Entry 3KHH (X-ray diffraction, 2.70 A resolution); this record covers chains A and E of the 3 polymer chains in the assembly.

== Chain A ==
Protein: DNA polymerase IV
Source organism: Sulfolobus solfataricus P2
Notes: EC 2.7.7.7
UniProtKB: Q97W02 (DPO42_SULSO); numbering as in UniProt (aligned over 2-341)
Chain sequence (341 residues; each row starts with the number of its first residue):
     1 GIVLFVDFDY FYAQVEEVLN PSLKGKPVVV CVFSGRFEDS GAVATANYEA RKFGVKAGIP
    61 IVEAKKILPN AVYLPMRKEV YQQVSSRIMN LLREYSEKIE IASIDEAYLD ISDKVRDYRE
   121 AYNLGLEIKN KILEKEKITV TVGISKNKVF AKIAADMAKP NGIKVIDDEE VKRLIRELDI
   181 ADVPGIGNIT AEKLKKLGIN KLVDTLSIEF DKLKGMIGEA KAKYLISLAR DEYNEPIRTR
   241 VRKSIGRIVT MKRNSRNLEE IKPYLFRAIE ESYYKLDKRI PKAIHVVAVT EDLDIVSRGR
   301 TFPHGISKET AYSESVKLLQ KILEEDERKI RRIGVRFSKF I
Construct notes: expression tag (1)
Metal / ion sites: Ca2+ site 1: Asp7, Phe8, Asp105 (together with 2'-deoxyguanosine-5'-triphosphate); Ca2+ site 2: Asp105, Glu106 (together with 2'-deoxyguanosine-5'-triphosphate); Ca2+ site 3: Ala181, Ile186
Small-molecule neighbours:
  - 2-aminofluorene (AF): Gly246, Arg247, Ile248, His285, Val287, Ser297, Val335, Arg336
  - 2'-deoxyguanosine-5'-triphosphate (DGT): Asp7, Phe8, Asp9, Tyr10, Phe11, Tyr12, Val32, Ala44, Thr45, Arg51, Met76, Lys78, Asp105, Glu106, Lys159
Swiss-Prot annotation at these positions:
  - active site: Glu106
  - binding site (Mg(2+)): Asp7, Asp105
  - site: Tyr12 (Substrate discrimination)
  - mutagenesis: Asp105 to Glu106 (Loss of function)
Reported in the primary citation:
  - binding site for 2-aminofluorene: Ile248, Val287, Arg336
  - conformationally variable residues (loop rearrangement, side-chain flip): Phe33 to Ala42, Arg336
  - binding site for the 19-nt DNA strand (chain E): Arg336

== Chain E ==
Molecule: 19-nt DNA strand
Sequence (19 nucleotides; each row starts with the number of its first residue):
   901 CTAACGCTAC CATCCAACC
Not modelled in the structure: 901-903
Covalently attached groups: 2-aminofluorene (AF) linked to DG906

== Chain A / chain E interface ==
Residue-residue contacts (25):
  Phe33(A) - DC905(E)  hydrogen bond to the base
  Ser34(A) - DC905(E)  hydrogen bond to the base
  Gly35(A) - DC905(E)  hydrogen bond to the phosphate
  Glu38(A) - DC905(E)  base contact
  Gly218(A) - DC911(E)  phosphate contact
  Glu219(A) - DC911(E)  hydrogen bond to the phosphate
  Ala220(A) - DC910(E)  phosphate contact
  Ala220(A) - DC911(E)  hydrogen bond to the phosphate
  Arg240(A) - DT908(E)  hydrogen bond to the phosphate
  Arg240(A) - DA909(E)  salt bridge to the phosphate
  Val241(A) - DT908(E)  phosphate contact
  Arg242(A) - DC907(E)  hydrogen bond to the phosphate
  Arg242(A) - DT908(E)  salt bridge to the phosphate
  Lys243(A) - DT908(E)  hydrogen bond to the phosphate
  Lys243(A) - DA909(E)  salt bridge to the phosphate
  Ser244(A) - DC907(E)  phosphate contact
  Ser244(A) - DT908(E)  hydrogen bond to the phosphate
  Ile245(A) - DC907(E)  phosphate contact
  Gly246(A) - DC907(E)  hydrogen bond to the phosphate
  Arg247(A) - DG906(E)  salt bridge to the phosphate
  Ile248(A) - DC905(E)  phosphate contact
  Ile248(A) - DG906(E)  hydrogen bond to the phosphate
  Thr250(A) - DC905(E)  hydrogen bond to the base
  Arg332(A) - DC905(E)  base contact
  Arg336(A) - DT908(E)  base contact
Other interface residues (no listed pair), chain A (22 interface residues in all): Lys221, Val249, Lys275

== Summary ==
The interface between chain A and chain E involves 22 residues on one side and 7 on the other; the contacts
include 12 hydrogen bonds and 4 salt bridges. Among the polar pairs are Phe33(A)-DC905(E), Ser34(A)-DC905(E)
and Thr250(A)-DC905(E). The paper reports a binding site for 2-aminofluorene at Ile248(A), Val287(A) and
Arg336(A); a binding site for the 19-nt DNA strand (chain E) at Arg336(A).
Here chain A is DNA polymerase IV (Sulfolobus solfataricus P2) and chain E is a 19-nt DNA strand. Entry 3KHH
(Dpo4 extension ternary complex with a C base opposite the 2-aminofluorene-guanine [AF]G lesion) was
determined by X-ray diffraction (same publication as 3KHG, 3KHL and 3KHR).
